PDB entry 6HNN | X-ray diffraction, 2.70 A resolution | chains A and B

Chain A (and B):
Protein: Putative polyketide cyclase IdmH
From: Streptomyces antibioticus
Notes: chain B of this document is another copy of the same molecule, construct and numbering; everything in this record applies to it too
Reference sequence: C5HV10 (C5HV10_STRAT); residues 4-148 here correspond to UniProt positions 1-145 (UniProt number = residue number - 3)
Chain sequence (148 residues; each row starts with the number of its first residue):
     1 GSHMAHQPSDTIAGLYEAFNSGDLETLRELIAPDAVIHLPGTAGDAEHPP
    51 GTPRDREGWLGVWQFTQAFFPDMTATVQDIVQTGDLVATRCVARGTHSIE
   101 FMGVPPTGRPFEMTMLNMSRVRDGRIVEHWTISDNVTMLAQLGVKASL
Not modelled in the structure: 1-5, 147-148 (chain B: 1-5, 144-148)
Differences from the reference sequence: expression tag (1-3)
From the paper describing this entry:
  - conformationally variable residues (loop rearrangement): I99 to G108
  - catalytic residues: W59, T131 (from molecular simulation)

Chain A / chain B interface:
Pairs across the interface (44):
  P40(A) - D134(B)
  G41(A) - D134(B)  hydrogen bond (backbone-side chain)
  G41(A) - V136(B)
  G41(A) - T137(B)  hydrogen bond (backbone-side chain)
  T42(A) - V136(B)
  P50(A) - T137(B)
  P50(A) - A140(B)  hydrophobic
  G51(A) - T137(B)
  D79(A) - L86(B)
  D79(A) - M118(B)
  V81(A) - V81(B)  hydrophobic
  V81(A) - Q82(B)
  V81(A) - T83(B)
  V81(A) - L86(B)  hydrophobic
  Q82(A) - V81(B)
  Q82(A) - Q82(B)
  Q82(A) - T83(B)  hydrogen bond (backbone-side chain)
  T83(A) - V81(B)
  T83(A) - Q82(B)  hydrogen bond (side chain-backbone)
  L86(A) - V81(B)  hydrophobic
  A88(A) - A88(B)  hydrophobic
  T89(A) - M118(B)
  R90(A) - M118(B)
  R90(A) - W130(B)
  T114(A) - I132(B)
  L116(A) - L116(B)
  L116(A) - I132(B)  hydrophobic
  M118(A) - D79(B)
  M118(A) - T89(B)
  W130(A) - R90(B)
  I132(A) - T114(B)
  I132(A) - L116(B)  hydrophobic
  I132(A) - I132(B)  hydrophobic
  I132(A) - S133(B)
  I132(A) - D134(B)
  S133(A) - I132(B)
  D134(A) - P40(B)
  D134(A) - G41(B)  hydrogen bond (side chain-backbone)
  D134(A) - I132(B)
  V136(A) - G41(B)
  T137(A) - G41(B)  hydrogen bond (side chain-backbone)
  T137(A) - P50(B)
  T137(A) - G51(B)  hydrogen bond (side chain-backbone)
  A140(A) - P50(B)  hydrophobic
Other interface residues (no listed pair), chain A (27 interface residues in all): L39, N117, R120, T131
Other interface residues (no listed pair), chain B (26 interface residues in all): L39, T42, N117, T131

In short:
The interface between chain A and chain B involves 27 residues on one side and 26 on the other, with 7
hydrogen bonds. Polar contacts include G41(A)-D134(B), G41(A)-T137(B) and Q82(A)-T83(B). The paper reports
catalytic residues W59(A) and T131(A); conformational variability at I99(A).
Both chains are Putative polyketide cyclase IdmH (Streptomyces antibioticus). Entry 6HNN (Crystal structure of
wild-type IdmH, a putative polyketide cyclase from Streptomyces antibioticus) was determined by X-ray
diffraction together with 6HNL and 6HNM from the same study.
